9P16 - chain A; structure by X-ray diffraction, 1.73 A resolution.

[Chain A]
Molecule: Thermolysin
Organism: Geobacillus stearothermophilus
Notes: EC 3.4.24.27
UniProt: P43133 (THER_GEOSE); residues 1-316 here correspond to UniProt positions 236-551 (UniProt number = residue number + 235)
Amino-acid sequence (316 residues; each row starts with the number of its first residue):
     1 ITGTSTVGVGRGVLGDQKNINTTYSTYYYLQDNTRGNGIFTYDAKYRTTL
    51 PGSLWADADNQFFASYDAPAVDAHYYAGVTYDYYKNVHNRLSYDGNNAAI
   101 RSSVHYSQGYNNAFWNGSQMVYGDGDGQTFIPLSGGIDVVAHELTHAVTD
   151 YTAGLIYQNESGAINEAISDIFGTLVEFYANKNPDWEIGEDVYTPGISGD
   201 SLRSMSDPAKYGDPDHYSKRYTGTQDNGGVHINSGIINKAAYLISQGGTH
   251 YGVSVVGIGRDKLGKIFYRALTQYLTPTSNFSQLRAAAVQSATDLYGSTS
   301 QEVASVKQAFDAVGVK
Bound ions: Ca2+ site 1: Asp57, Asp59, Gln61; Ca2+ site 2: Asp138, Glu177, Asp185, Glu187, Glu190; Zn2+: His142, His146, Glu166 (together with phosphate ion); Ca2+ site 3: Glu177, Asn183, Asp185, Glu190; Ca2+ site 4: Tyr193, Thr194, Ile197, Asp200
UniProt features mapped onto this chain:
  - active site: Glu143, His231 (Proton donor)
  - binding site (Ca(2+)): Asp57, Asp59, Gln61, Asp138, Glu177, Asn183, Asp185, Glu187, Glu190, Thr194, Ile197, Asp200
  - binding site (Zn(2+)): His142, His146, Glu166

[Summary]
Asp57, Asp59 and Gln61 form the Ca2+ site 1. Asp138, Glu177, Asp185, Glu187 and Glu190 coordinate Ca2+ site 2.
UniProt lists active-site residues Glu143 and His231, 12 Ca2+-binding residues and 3 Zn2+-binding residues.
Chain A is Thermolysin (Geobacillus stearothermophilus); the structure, Thermolysin Room-Temperature In-Situ,
Grown On-Site, was determined by X-ray diffraction together with 9P12, 9P13, 9P14, 9P15 and 9P17 from the same
study.
